PDB entry 1OJC | X-ray diffraction, 2.40 A resolution | chains A and B

Chain A (and B):
Name: Amine oxidase [flavin-containing] B
From: Homo sapiens
Notes: EC 1.4.3.4; chain B of this document is another copy of the same molecule, construct and numbering; everything in this record applies to it too
UniProtKB: P27338 (AOFB_HUMAN); residues 2-520 here correspond to UniProt positions 1-519 (UniProt number = residue number - 1)
Sequence (520 residues; numbered 1 to 520; the number before each row is that of its first residue):
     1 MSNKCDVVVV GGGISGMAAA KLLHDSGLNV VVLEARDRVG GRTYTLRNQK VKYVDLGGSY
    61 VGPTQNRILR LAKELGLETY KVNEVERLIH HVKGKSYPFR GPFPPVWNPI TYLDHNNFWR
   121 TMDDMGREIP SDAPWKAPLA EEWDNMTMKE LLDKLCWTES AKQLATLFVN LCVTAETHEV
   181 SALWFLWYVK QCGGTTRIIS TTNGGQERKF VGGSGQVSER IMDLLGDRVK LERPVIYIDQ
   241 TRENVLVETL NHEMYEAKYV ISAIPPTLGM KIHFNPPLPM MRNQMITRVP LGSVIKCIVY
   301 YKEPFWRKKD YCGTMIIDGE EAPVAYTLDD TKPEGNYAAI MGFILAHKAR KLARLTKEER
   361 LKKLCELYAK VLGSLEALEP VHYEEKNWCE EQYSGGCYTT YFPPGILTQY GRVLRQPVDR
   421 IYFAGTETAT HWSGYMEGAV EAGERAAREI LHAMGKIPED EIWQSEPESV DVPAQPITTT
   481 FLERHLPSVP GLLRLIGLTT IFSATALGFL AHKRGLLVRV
Not modelled in the structure: 1-2, 502-520 (chain B: 1-2, 497-520)
Covalent attachments: flavin-adenine dinucleotide (FAD) linked to Cys-397
Ligand contacts: FAD / N-(2-aminoethyl)-P-chlorobenzamide: Val-10, Gly-11, Gly-12, Gly-13, Ile-14, Ser-15, Gly-16, Leu-33, Glu-34, Ala-35, Arg-36, Gly-40, Gly-41, Arg-42, Thr-43, Leu-56, Gly-57, Gly-58, Ser-59, Tyr-60, Leu-171, Cys-172, Ile-198, Ile-199, Gln-206, Arg-233, Pro-234, Val-235, Ala-263, Ile-264, Pro-265, Leu-268, Lys-271, Ile-272, Val-294, Lys-296, Tyr-326, Phe-343, Trp-388, Tyr-393, Tyr-398, Gly-425, Thr-426, Gly-434, Tyr-435, Met-436, Glu-437, Ala-439
From the paper describing this entry:
  - conformationally variable residues (side-chain flip): Ile-199
  - binding site for flavin-adenine dinucleotide: Lys-296

How chain A and chain B interact:
Contacting residue pairs (86):
  Asn-145(A) / His-178(B)  hydrogen bond
  Glu-150(A) / Thr-147(B)
  Glu-150(A) / Glu-150(B)
  His-178(A) / Asn-145(B)  hydrogen bond
  His-178(A) / Pro-404(B)
  His-178(A) / Gly-405(B)
  Glu-179(A) / Pro-404(B)
  Val-235(A) / His-273(B)
  Ile-236(A) / Ile-236(B)  hydrophobic
  Ile-236(A) / His-273(B)
  Tyr-237(A) / Leu-250(B)  hydrophobic
  Glu-248(A) / His-252(B)  salt bridge
  Leu-250(A) / Tyr-237(B)  hydrophobic
  His-252(A) / Glu-248(B)  salt bridge
  His-252(A) / His-252(B)
  Thr-267(A) / Met-270(B)
  Leu-268(A) / Met-270(B)  hydrophobic
  Met-270(A) / Thr-267(B)
  Met-270(A) / Leu-268(B)  hydrophobic
  Met-270(A) / Met-270(B)  hydrophobic
  Met-270(A) / Lys-271(B)  hydrogen bond (backbone-side chain)
  Lys-271(A) / Met-270(B)  hydrogen bond (side chain-backbone)
  Lys-271(A) / Ile-272(B)  hydrogen bond (side chain-backbone)
  Lys-271(A) / His-273(B)  hydrogen bond (backbone-side chain)
  Ile-272(A) / Lys-271(B)  hydrogen bond (backbone-side chain)
  His-273(A) / Val-235(B)
  His-273(A) / Ile-236(B)
  His-273(A) / Lys-271(B)  hydrogen bond (side chain-backbone)
  His-273(A) / Gln-392(B)
  His-273(A) / Tyr-393(B)  hydrogen bond
  Phe-274(A) / Gln-392(B)  hydrogen bond (backbone-side chain)
  Met-280(A) / Ala-353(B)  hydrophobic
  Met-280(A) / Asn-387(B)
  Met-280(A) / Cys-389(B)  hydrophobic
  Met-280(A) / Glu-390(B)
  Met-281(A) / Arg-350(B)
  Asn-283(A) / Cys-389(B)  hydrogen bond (side chain-backbone)
  Asn-283(A) / Glu-390(B)
  Asn-283(A) / Glu-391(B)  hydrogen bond (side chain-backbone)
  Asn-283(A) / Gln-392(B)
  Gln-284(A) / Leu-291(B)  hydrogen bond (side chain-backbone)
  Gln-284(A) / Gly-292(B)  hydrogen bond (side chain-backbone)
  Gln-284(A) / Ser-293(B)  hydrogen bond
  Gln-284(A) / Cys-389(B)  hydrogen bond
  Gln-284(A) / Gly-395(B)  hydrogen bond (side chain-backbone)
  Gln-284(A) / Gly-396(B)
  Thr-287(A) / Thr-287(B)
  Thr-287(A) / Pro-290(B)
  Arg-288(A) / Pro-290(B)
  Arg-288(A) / Leu-291(B)  hydrogen bond (side chain-backbone)
  Arg-288(A) / Ser-293(B)
  Arg-288(A) / Tyr-401(B)
  Pro-290(A) / Thr-287(B)
  Pro-290(A) / Arg-288(B)
  Leu-291(A) / Gln-284(B)
  Leu-291(A) / Arg-288(B)  hydrogen bond (backbone-side chain)
  Gly-292(A) / Gln-284(B)  hydrogen bond (backbone-side chain)
  Ser-293(A) / Gln-284(B)  hydrogen bond
  Ser-293(A) / Arg-288(B)
  Ser-293(A) / Tyr-410(B)
  His-347(A) / Gln-409(B)
  Arg-350(A) / Met-281(B)
  Arg-350(A) / Gln-409(B)  hydrogen bond
  Arg-350(A) / Tyr-410(B)  hydrogen bond
  Ala-353(A) / Met-280(B)  hydrophobic
  Asn-387(A) / Met-280(B)
  Cys-389(A) / Met-280(B)  hydrophobic
  Cys-389(A) / Asn-283(B)  hydrogen bond (backbone-side chain)
  Cys-389(A) / Gln-284(B)  hydrogen bond
  Glu-390(A) / Met-280(B)
  Glu-390(A) / Asn-283(B)
  Glu-391(A) / Asn-283(B)  hydrogen bond (backbone-side chain)
  Gln-392(A) / His-273(B)
  Gln-392(A) / Phe-274(B)  hydrogen bond (side chain-backbone)
  Gln-392(A) / Asn-283(B)
  Tyr-393(A) / His-273(B)  hydrogen bond
  Gly-395(A) / Gln-284(B)  hydrogen bond (backbone-side chain)
  Gly-396(A) / Gln-284(B)
  Tyr-401(A) / Arg-288(B)
  Pro-404(A) / His-178(B)
  Pro-404(A) / Glu-179(B)
  Gly-405(A) / His-178(B)
  Gln-409(A) / His-347(B)
  Gln-409(A) / Arg-350(B)  hydrogen bond
  Tyr-410(A) / Ser-293(B)
  Tyr-410(A) / Arg-350(B)
Interface residues without a listed pair, chain A (50 interface residues in all): Thr-147, Lys-149, Pro-234, Gly-269, Pro-277, Val-289, Ile-406
Interface residues without a listed pair, chain B (50 interface residues in all): Lys-149, Pro-234, Gly-269, Pro-277, Val-289, Ile-406

In short:
The chain A/chain B interface involves 50 residues from each chain; the contacts include 30 hydrogen bonds and
2 salt bridges. Polar pairs include Glu-248(A)/His-252(B), Asn-145(A)/His-178(B) and Met-270(A)/Lys-271(B).
Bound to chain A: FAD / N-(2-aminoethyl)-P-chlorobenzamide. From the paper: a binding site for flavin-adenine
dinucleotide at Lys-296(A); conformational variability at Ile-199(A).
Chain A and chain B are both Amine oxidase [flavin-containing] B (Homo sapiens); the structure, HUMAN
MONOAMINE OXIDASE B IN COMPLEX WITH N-(2-aminoethyl)-p-chlorobenzamide, was determined by X-ray diffraction,
deposited together with 1OJ9, 1OJA and 1OJD.
